Entry 5ZMN (X-ray diffraction, 3.29 A resolution); this record covers chains A and C of the 3 polymer chains in the assembly.

== Chain A ==
Protein: Uncharacterized protein McrA
Source organism: Streptomyces coelicolor (strain ATCC BAA-471 / A3(2) / M145)
Notes: fragment: SBD-SRA domain
Reference sequence: Q9L0M9 (Q9L0M9_STRCO); residues 91-442 here = UniProt positions 91-442
Sequence (354 residues; numbered 89 to 442; the number before each row is that of its first residue):
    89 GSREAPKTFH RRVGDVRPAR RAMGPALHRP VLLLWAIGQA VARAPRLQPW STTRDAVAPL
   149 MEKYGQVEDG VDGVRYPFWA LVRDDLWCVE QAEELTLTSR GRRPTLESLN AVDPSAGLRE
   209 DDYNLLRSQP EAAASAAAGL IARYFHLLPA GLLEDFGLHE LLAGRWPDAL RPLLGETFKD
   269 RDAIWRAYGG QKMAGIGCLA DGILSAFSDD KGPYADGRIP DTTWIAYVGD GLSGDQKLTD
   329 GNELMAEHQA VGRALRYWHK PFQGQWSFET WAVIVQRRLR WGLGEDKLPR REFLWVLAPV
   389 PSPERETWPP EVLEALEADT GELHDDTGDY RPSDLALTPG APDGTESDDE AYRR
Disordered / not traced: 89-94, 419-442
Construct notes: expression tag (89-90)

== Chain C ==
Molecule: 10-nt DNA strand
Sequence (10 nucleotides; row label = number of the first residue in the row):
     1 CCCGXCCGGG
Modified positions: GS (guanosine-5'-thio-monophosphate) at position 5

== Chain A / chain C interface ==
Contacting residue pairs - 14 pairs, chain A then chain C:
  Arg109(A) with DC6(C), hydrogen bond to the sugar
  Ala114(A) with GS_5(C), phosphate contact
  His116(A) with GS_5(C), sugar contact
  Arg117(A) with DG4(C), sugar contact; GS_5(C), salt bridge to the phosphate
  Tyr164(A) with GS_5(C), base contact; DC6(C), base contact; DC7(C), base contact
  Ala168(A) with DG4(C), phosphate contact; GS_5(C), base contact
  Arg171(A) with DC3(C), hydrogen bond to the phosphate; DG4(C), salt bridge to the phosphate
  Arg190(A) with DG4(C), hydrogen bond to the base; GS_5(C), base contact
Also at the interface, not in a pair above, chain A (9 interface residues in all): Pro165

== Summary ==
9 residues of chain A and 5 residues of chain C are in contact; the contacts include 3 hydrogen bonds and 2
salt bridges. Polar pairs include Arg190(A)-DG4(C), Arg109(A)-DC6(C) and Arg171(A)-DC3(C).
Chain A is Uncharacterized protein McrA (Streptomyces coelicolor (strain ATCC BAA-471 / A3(2) / M145)) and
chain C is a 10-nt DNA strand; the structure, Sulfur binding domain and SRA domain of ScoMcrA complexed with
phosphorothioated DNA, was determined by X-ray diffraction (same publication as 5ZMM and 5ZMO).
